Entry 3CKE (X-ray diffraction, 2.40 A resolution); this record covers chains A and B of the 4 polymer chains in the assembly.

Chain A (and B):
Protein: Aristolochene synthase
From: Aspergillus terreus
Notes: EC 4.2.3.9; chain B of this document is another copy of the same molecule, construct and numbering; everything in this record applies to it too
Reference sequence: Q9UR08 (Q9UR08_ASPTE); numbering as in UniProt (aligned over 1-320)
Amino-acid sequence (320 residues; each row starts with the number of its first residue):
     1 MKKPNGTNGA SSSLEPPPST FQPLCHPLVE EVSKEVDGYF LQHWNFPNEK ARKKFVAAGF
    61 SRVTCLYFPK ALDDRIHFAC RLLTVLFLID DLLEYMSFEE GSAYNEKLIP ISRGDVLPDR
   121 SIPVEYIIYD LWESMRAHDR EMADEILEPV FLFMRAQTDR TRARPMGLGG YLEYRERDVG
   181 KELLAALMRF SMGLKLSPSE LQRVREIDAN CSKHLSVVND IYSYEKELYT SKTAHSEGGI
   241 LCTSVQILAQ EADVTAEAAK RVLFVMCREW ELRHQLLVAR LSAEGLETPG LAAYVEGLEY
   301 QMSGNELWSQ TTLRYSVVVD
Unresolved in the structure: 1-12, 231-240, 318-320 (chain B: 1-12, 232-239, 318-320)
UniProt features mapped onto this chain:
  - binding site (Mg(2+)): Asp90, Asn219, Ser223, Glu227
  - binding site ((2E,6E)-farnesyl diphosphate): Arg314, Tyr315
  - mutagenesis: Glu227 (E227Q: Abolishes catalytic activity)
Small-molecule neighbours: FDF ((2E,6E)-12-fluoro-11-(fluoromethyl)-3,7-dimethyldodeca-2,6,10-trien-1-yl trihydrogen diphosphate): Tyr67, Leu83, Leu86, Phe87, Asp90, Phe153, Gln157, Gly180, Leu183, Leu184, Asn219, Asn305, Trp308, Arg314, Tyr315

How chain A and chain B interact:
Contacting residue pairs - 13 pairs, chain A then chain B:
  Arg162(A) with Gln250(B), hydrogen bond (side chain-backbone); Asp253(B)
  Ala163(A) with Gln250(B)
  Arg164(A) with Gln250(B)
  Pro165(A) with Met166(B); Gln250(B); Glu251(B)
  Met166(A) with Pro165(B)
  Gln250(A) with Arg162(B), hydrogen bond (backbone-side chain); Ala163(B); Arg164(B); Pro165(B)
  Asp253(A) with Arg162(B), salt bridge
Interface residues without a listed pair, chain A (8 interface residues in all): Glu251
Interface residues without a listed pair, chain B (9 interface residues in all): Gly167

In short:
The interface between chain A and chain B involves 8 residues on one side and 9 on the other, with 2 hydrogen
bonds and 1 salt bridge. Among the polar pairs are Asp253(A)-Arg162(B) and Arg162(A)-Gln250(B). Chain A binds
compound FDF.
Chain A and chain B are both Aristolochene synthase (Aspergillus terreus); the structure, Crystal structure of
aristolochene synthase in complex with 12,13-difluorofarnesyl diphosphate, was determined by X-ray diffraction
together with 3BNX and 3BNY from the same study.
